Entry 7THV (electron microscopy, 4.00 A resolution); this record covers chains A and E of the 8 polymer chains in the assembly.

# Chain A
Protein: Replication factor C subunit 1
Organism: Saccharomyces cerevisiae
UniProtKB: P38630 (RFC1_YEAST); numbering as in UniProt (aligned over 1-861)
Chain sequence (861 residues; row label = number of the first residue in the row):
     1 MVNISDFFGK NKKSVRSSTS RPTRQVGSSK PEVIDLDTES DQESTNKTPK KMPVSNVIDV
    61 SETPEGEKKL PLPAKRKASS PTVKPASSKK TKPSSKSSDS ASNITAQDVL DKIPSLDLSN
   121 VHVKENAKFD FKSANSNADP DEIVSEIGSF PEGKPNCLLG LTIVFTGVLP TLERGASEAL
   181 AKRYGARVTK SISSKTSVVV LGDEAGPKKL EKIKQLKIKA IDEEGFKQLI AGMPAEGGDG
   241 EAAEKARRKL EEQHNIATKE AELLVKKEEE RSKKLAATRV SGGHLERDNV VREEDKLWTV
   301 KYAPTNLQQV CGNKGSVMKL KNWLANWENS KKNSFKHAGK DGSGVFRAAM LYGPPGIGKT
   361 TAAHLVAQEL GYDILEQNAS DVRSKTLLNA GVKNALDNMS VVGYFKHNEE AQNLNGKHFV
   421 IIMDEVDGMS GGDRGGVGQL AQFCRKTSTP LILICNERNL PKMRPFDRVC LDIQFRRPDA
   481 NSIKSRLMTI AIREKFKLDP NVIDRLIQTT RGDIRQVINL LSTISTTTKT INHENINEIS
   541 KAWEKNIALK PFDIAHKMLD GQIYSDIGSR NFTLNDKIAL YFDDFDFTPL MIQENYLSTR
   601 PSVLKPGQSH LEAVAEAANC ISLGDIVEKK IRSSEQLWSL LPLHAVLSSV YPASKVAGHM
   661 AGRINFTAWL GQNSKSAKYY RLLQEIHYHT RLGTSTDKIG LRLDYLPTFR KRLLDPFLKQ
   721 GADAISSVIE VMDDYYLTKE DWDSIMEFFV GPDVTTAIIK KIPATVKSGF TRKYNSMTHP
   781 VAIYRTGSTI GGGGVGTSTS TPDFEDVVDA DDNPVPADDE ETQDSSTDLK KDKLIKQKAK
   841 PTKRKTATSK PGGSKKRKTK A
Not modelled in the structure: 1-290, 527-539, 781-861
Swiss-Prot annotation at these positions:
  - motif (Nuclear localization signal): Lys830 to Leu834, Lys855 to Lys860
  - binding site (ATP): Thr299, Cys311, Gly353 to Thr361, Asn456
  - modified residue: Thr38 (Phosphothreonine), Ser40 (Phosphoserine), Thr63 (Phosphothreonine)
  - mutagenesis: Asp427 (D427H: In cs mutant CDC44-2; causes cell cycle arrest), Gly436 (G436R: In cs mutant CDC44-3/4; causes cell cycle arrest), Gly512 (G512A: In cs mutant CDC44-9; no effect), Asp513 (D513N: In cs mutants CDC44-1/5/8 and CDC44-9; causes cell cycle arrest)
Bound ions: Mg2+: Thr360 (together with ATP-gamma-S)
Small-molecule neighbours:
  - ADP (adenosine-5'-diphosphate): Ser695, Thr696, Tyr705
  - ATP-gamma-S (AGS; phosphothiophosphoric acid-adenylate ester): Thr299, Ala303, Pro304, Gln309, Val310, Cys311, Pro355, Gly356, Ile357, Gly358, Lys359, Thr360, Thr361, Asn456, Arg486, Ile514, Arg515, Ile518
What the authors report for this chain:
  - mutagenesis - W638G: decreased catalytic activity on PCNA and DNA
  - mutagenesis - F582A: unchanged catalytic activity on DNA
  - mutagenesis - F582A: unchanged binding to DNA
  - mutagenesis - F582A, W638G: unchanged growth

# Chain E
Protein: Replication factor C subunit 5
Organism: Saccharomyces cerevisiae
UniProtKB: P38251 (RFC5_YEAST); numbering as in UniProt (aligned over 1-354)
Chain sequence (354 residues; numbered 1 to 354; the number before each row is that of its first residue):
     1 MSLWVDKYRP KSLNALSHNE ELTNFLKSLS DQPRDLPHLL LYGPNGTGKK TRCMALLESI
    61 FGPGVYRLKI DVRQFVTASN RKLELNVVSS PYHLEITPSD MGNNDRIVIQ ELLKEVAQME
   121 QVDFQDSKDG LAHRYKCVII NEANSLTKDA QAALRRTMEK YSKNIRLIMV CDSMSPIIAP
   181 IKSRCLLIRC PAPSDSEIST ILSDVVTNER IQLETKDILK RIAQASNGNL RVSLLMLESM
   241 ALNNELALKS SSPIIKPDWI IVIHKLTRKI VKERSVNSLI ECRAVLYDLL AHCIPANIIL
   301 KELTFSLLDV ETLNTTNKSS IIEYSSVFDE RLSLGNKAIF HLEGFIAKVM CCLD
Not modelled in the structure: 1-3, 121-133
Swiss-Prot annotation at these positions:
  - binding site (ATP): Val5, Ser17, Gly43 to Thr51, Arg231
Small-molecule neighbours: ADP (adenosine-5'-diphosphate): Val5, Tyr8, Arg9, Pro10, Leu16, Ser17, His18, Asn45, Gly46, Thr47, Gly48, Lys49, Lys50, Thr51, Arg52, Ile201, Leu230, Arg231, Leu234

# Chain A / chain E interface
Residue-residue contacts (78; chain A residue first):
  Pro461(A) - Lys82(E)
  Pro461(A) - Glu84(E)
  Arg464(A) - Glu84(E)  salt bridge
  Leu590(A) - Lys337(E)
  Gln593(A) - Arg283(E)  hydrogen bond (backbone-side chain)
  Gln593(A) - Phe340(E)
  Gln593(A) - Glu343(E)
  Glu594(A) - Arg283(E)  hydrogen bond (backbone-side chain)
  Tyr596(A) - Glu343(E)  hydrogen bond
  Leu597(A) - Ile280(E)  hydrophobic
  Leu597(A) - Arg283(E)
  Leu597(A) - Glu343(E)
  His610(A) - Val276(E)
  Leu611(A) - Arg274(E)
  Leu611(A) - Val276(E)  hydrophobic
  Leu611(A) - Met350(E)  hydrophobic
  Leu611(A) - Asp354(E)
  Glu612(A) - Cys351(E)
  Val614(A) - Val276(E)  hydrophobic
  Ala615(A) - Ala347(E)
  Ala615(A) - Lys348(E)
  Glu616(A) - Lys348(E)  salt bridge
  Ala618(A) - Gly344(E)
  Asn619(A) - Arg331(E)  hydrogen bond
  Ser622(A) - Arg331(E)
  Ser622(A) - His341(E)  hydrogen bond
  Asp625(A) - Asn336(E)
  Asp625(A) - Lys337(E)  hydrogen bond (side chain-backbone)
  Asp625(A) - Phe340(E)
  Asp625(A) - His341(E)  salt bridge
  Glu628(A) - Lys337(E)  salt bridge
  Lys629(A) - Leu334(E)
  Trp669(A) - Tyr287(E)
  Trp669(A) - Lys337(E)
  Trp669(A) - Ile339(E)
  Gln672(A) - Tyr287(E)
  Tyr679(A) - Ala291(E)
  Tyr679(A) - His292(E)
  Tyr679(A) - Cys293(E)  hydrogen bond (backbone-side chain)
  Tyr680(A) - Cys293(E)  hydrophobic
  Leu683(A) - Cys293(E)  hydrophobic
  Gln684(A) - Asp100(E)
  Tyr688(A) - Ile70(E)
  Tyr688(A) - Asn86(E)
  Arg691(A) - Asn86(E)  hydrogen bond (side chain-backbone)
  Arg691(A) - Val88(E)
  Leu692(A) - Leu68(E)  hydrophobic
  Gly693(A) - Asp6(E)
  Thr694(A) - Asp6(E)
  Thr694(A) - Arg9(E)  hydrogen bond (backbone-side chain)
  Ser695(A) - Arg9(E)  hydrogen bond
  Thr696(A) - Arg231(E)
  Asp697(A) - Glu142(E)
  Ile699(A) - Cys293(E)
  Ile699(A) - Pro295(E)  hydrophobic
  Gly700(A) - Arg231(E)
  Arg702(A) - Asp258(E)  salt bridge
  Arg702(A) - His292(E)  hydrogen bond (side chain-backbone)
  Arg702(A) - Cys293(E)
  Leu703(A) - Trp259(E)  hydrogen bond (backbone-side chain)
  Asp704(A) - Arg231(E)  salt bridge
  Asp704(A) - Leu235(E)
  Tyr705(A) - Leu235(E)  hydrophobic
  Thr708(A) - Leu235(E)
  Thr708(A) - Ser239(E)
  Lys711(A) - Ser239(E)
  Lys711(A) - Asn243(E)  hydrogen bond
  Arg712(A) - Trp4(E)
  Arg712(A) - Glu238(E)  salt bridge
  Arg712(A) - Leu242(E)
  Asp734(A) - Lys7(E)  salt bridge
  Tyr735(A) - Asp6(E)  hydrogen bond
  Phe749(A) - Asp258(E)
  Val750(A) - Asp258(E)  hydrogen bond (backbone-side chain)
  Val750(A) - Val262(E)
  Val750(A) - Asp288(E)
  Gly751(A) - Val262(E)
  Pro752(A) - Ile261(E)  hydrophobic
Also at the interface, not in a pair above, chain A (59 interface residues in all): Ile621, Leu623, Ile626, Arg632, Lys675, Ser676, Lys698, Pro707, Glu747, Phe748, Asp753
Also at the interface, not in a pair above, chain E (60 interface residues in all): Val5, Val72, Leu83, Thr97, Ser99, Val232, Ile255, Pro257, Ser275, Leu279, Leu289, Ile294, Ile298, Gly335

# Summary
59 residues of chain A face 60 of chain E across their interface; the contacts include 15 hydrogen bonds and 8
salt bridges. Among the polar pairs are Arg464(A)-Glu84(E), Glu616(A)-Lys348(E) and Asp625(A)-His341(E). From
the paper: W638G of chain A reduces catalytic activity on PCNA and DNA; F582A and W638G of chain A leave
growth unchanged.
Here chain A is Replication factor C subunit 1 and chain E is Replication factor C subunit 5, both from
Saccharomyces cerevisiae. Entry 7THV (Structure of the yeast clamp loader (Replication Factor C RFC) bound to
the sliding clamp (Proliferating ...) was determined by electron microscopy (same publication as 7THJ, 7TI8,
7TIB, 7TIC, 7TID and 7TKU).
